PDB entry 7USY | electron microscopy, 3.54 A resolution | chains A and B of the 7 polymer chains in the assembly

# Chain A (and B)
Name: Transmembrane channel-like protein 1
Organism: Caenorhabditis elegans
Notes: chain B of this document is another copy of the same molecule, construct and numbering; everything in this record applies to it too
Reference sequence: D3KZG3 (TMC1_CAEEL); numbering as in UniProt (aligned over 1-1285)
Chain sequence (1285 residues; row label = number of the first residue in the row):
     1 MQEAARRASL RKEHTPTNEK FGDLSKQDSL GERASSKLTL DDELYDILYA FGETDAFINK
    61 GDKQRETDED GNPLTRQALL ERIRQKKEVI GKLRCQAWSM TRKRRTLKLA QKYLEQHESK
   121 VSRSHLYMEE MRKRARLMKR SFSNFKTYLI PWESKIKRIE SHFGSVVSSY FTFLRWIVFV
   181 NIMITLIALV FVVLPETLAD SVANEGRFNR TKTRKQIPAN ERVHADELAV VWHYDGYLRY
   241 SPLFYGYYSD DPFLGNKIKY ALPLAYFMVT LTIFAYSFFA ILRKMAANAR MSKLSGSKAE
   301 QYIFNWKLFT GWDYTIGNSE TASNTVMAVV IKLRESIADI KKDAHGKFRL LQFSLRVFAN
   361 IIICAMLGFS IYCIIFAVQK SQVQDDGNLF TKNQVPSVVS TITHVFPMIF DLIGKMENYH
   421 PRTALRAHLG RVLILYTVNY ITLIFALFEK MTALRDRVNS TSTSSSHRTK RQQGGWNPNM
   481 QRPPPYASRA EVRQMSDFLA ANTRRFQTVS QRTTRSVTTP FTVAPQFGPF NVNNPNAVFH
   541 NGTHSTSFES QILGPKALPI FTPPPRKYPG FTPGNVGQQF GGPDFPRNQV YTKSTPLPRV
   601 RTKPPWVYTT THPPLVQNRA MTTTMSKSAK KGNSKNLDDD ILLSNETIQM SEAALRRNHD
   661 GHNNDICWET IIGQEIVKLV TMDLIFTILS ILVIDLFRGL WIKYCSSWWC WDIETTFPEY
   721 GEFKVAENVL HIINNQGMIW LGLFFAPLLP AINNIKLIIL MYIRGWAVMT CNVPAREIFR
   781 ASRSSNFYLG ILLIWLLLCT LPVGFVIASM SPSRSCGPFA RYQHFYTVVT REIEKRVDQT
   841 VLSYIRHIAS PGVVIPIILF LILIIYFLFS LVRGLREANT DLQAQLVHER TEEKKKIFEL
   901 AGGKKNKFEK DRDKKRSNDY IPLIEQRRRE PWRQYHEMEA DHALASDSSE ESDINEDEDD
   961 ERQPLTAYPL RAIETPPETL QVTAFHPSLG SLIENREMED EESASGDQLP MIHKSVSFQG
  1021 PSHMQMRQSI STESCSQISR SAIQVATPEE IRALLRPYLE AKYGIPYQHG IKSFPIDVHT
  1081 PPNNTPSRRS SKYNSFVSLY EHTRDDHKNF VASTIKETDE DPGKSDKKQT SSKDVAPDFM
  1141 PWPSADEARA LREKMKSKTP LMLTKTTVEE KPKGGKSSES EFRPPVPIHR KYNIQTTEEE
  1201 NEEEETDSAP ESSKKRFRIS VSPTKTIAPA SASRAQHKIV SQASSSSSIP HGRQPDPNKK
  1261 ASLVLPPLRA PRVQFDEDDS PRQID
Disordered / not traced: 1-74, 460-663, 881-1285
Curated features (UniProtKB/Swiss-Prot):
  - region (Required for interaction with tmie): L696 to Y720, W766 to V773
  - site (Required for interaction with calm-1): E160, D313, R780
  - glycosylation: N209 (N-linked (GalNAc...) asparagine)
Cystine bridges: C667-C816
Metal / ion sites: Ca2+ near D695 (its only coordinating residue here)
Residues lining bound ligands: 1,2-Distearoyl-sn-glycerophosphoethanolamine (3PE): K155, R158, I688, L692, I759, Y762, I763, G765, W766

# How chain A and chain B interact
Residue-residue contacts (41):
  F278(A) with L863(B), hydrophobic
  L282(A) with L863(B), hydrophobic
  R290(A) with S870(B), hydrogen bond; R873(B)
  L294(A) with G874(B); A878(B)
  S297(A) with L875(B)
  L797(A) with F860(B), hydrophobic
  L801(A) with V853(B)
  G804(A) with G852(B)
  F805(A) with G852(B)
  A808(A) with S850(B); G852(B)
  S850(A) with A808(B)
  G852(A) with L801(B); G804(B); F805(B); A808(B)
  V853(A) with F805(B), hydrophobic
  P856(A) with L801(B), hydrophobic
  I858(A) with I857(B), hydrophobic; I858(B), hydrophobic
  L861(A) with L861(B), hydrophobic; I865(B), hydrophobic
  L863(A) with L797(B), hydrophobic
  I864(A) with I865(B), hydrophobic
  I865(A) with L861(B), hydrophobic; I864(B), hydrophobic; I865(B), hydrophobic
  Y866(A) with R290(B)
  L868(A) with V872(B), hydrophobic
  V872(A) with V872(B), hydrophobic; L875(B)
  R873(A) with R290(B)
  L875(A) with V872(B); L875(B), hydrophobic; R876(B)
  R876(A) with L875(B)
  A878(A) with K298(B); N879(B)
  N879(A) with N879(B), hydrogen bond (backbone-side chain)
Also at the interface, not in a pair above, chain A (39 interface residues in all): M285, A289, T800, Y844, H847, P851, V854, I857, F860, I862, L871, G874
Also at the interface, not in a pair above, chain B (39 interface residues in all): F278, S297, E449, T800, S809, H847, P851, V854, P856, F867, L868, F869, L871, E877

# Summary
The chain A/chain B interface involves 39 residues from each chain; the contacts include 2 hydrogen bonds.
Polar contacts include R290(A)-S870(B) and N879(A)-N879(B). Ligands of chain A:
1,2-Distearoyl-sn-glycerophosphoethanolamine.
Both chains are Transmembrane channel-like protein 1 (Caenorhabditis elegans). Entry 7USY (Structure of C.
elegans TMC-1 complex with ARRD-6) was determined by electron microscopy (same publication as 7USW and 7USX).
